PDB entry 8I9Z | electron microscopy, 2.70 A resolution | chains C1 and LP of the 60 polymer chains in the assembly

== Chain C1 ==
Molecule: 3341-nt RNA strand
From: Chaetomium thermophilum
Sequence (3341 nucleotides; numbered 1 to 3341; the number before each row is that of its first residue):
     1 GGUUGACCUC GGAUCAGGUA GGAGGACCCG CUGAACUUAA GCAUAUCAAU AAGCGGAGGA
    61 AAAGAAACCA ACAGGGAUUG CCCUAGUAAC GGCGAGUGAA GCGGCAACAG CUCAAAUUUG
   121 AAAGCUGGCU UCGGCCCGCG UUGUAAUUUG GAGAGGAUGC UUUGGGCGAG GCUCCUUCUG
   181 AGUUCCCUGG AACGGGACGC CACAGAGGGU GAGAGCCCCG UAUAGUUGGA AGCCAAGCCU
   241 GUGUAAAGCU CCUUCGACGA GUCGAGUAGU UUGGGAAUGC UGCUCAAAAU GGGAGGUAAA
   301 UUUCUUCUAA AGCUAAAUAC CGGCCAGAGA CCGAUAGCGC ACAAGUAGAG UGAUCGAAAG
   361 AUGAAAAGCA CUUUGAAAAG AGGGUUAAAU AGCACGUGAA AUUGUUGAAA GGGAAGCGCU
   421 UGUGACCAGA CUUGCGCCCG GCGGAUCAUC CGGUGUUCUC ACCGGUGCAC UCCGCCGGGC
   481 UCAGGCCAGC AUCGGUUCUG GCGGGGGGAU AAAGGCCCAG GGAAUGUGGC UCCUCCGGGA
   541 GUGUUAUAGC CCUGGGUGUA AUACCCUCGC CGGGACCGAG GACCGCGCUC UGCAAGGAUG
   601 CUGGCGUAAU GGUCACCAGC GACCCGUCUU GAAACACGGA CCAAGGAGUC AAGGUUUUGC
   661 GCGAGUGUUU GGGUGUAAAA CCCGCACGCG UAAUGAAAGU GAACGUAGGU GAGAGCUUCG
   721 GCGCAUCAUC GACCGAUCCU GAUGUAUUCG GAUGGAUUUG AGUAGGAGCG UUAAGCCUUG
   781 GACCCGAAAG AUGGUGAACU AUGCUUGGAU AGGGUGAAGC CAGAGGAAAC UCUGGUGGAG
   841 GCUCGCAGCG GUUCUGACGU GCAAAUCGAU CGUCAAAUCU GAGCAUGGGG GCGAAAGACU
   901 AAUCGAACCA UCUAGUAGCU GGUUACCGCC GAAGUUUCCC UCAGGAUAGC AGUGUCGACC
   961 UUCAGUUUUA UGAGGUAAAG CGAAUGAUUA GGGACUCGGG GGCGAUUUUU AGCCUUCAUC
  1021 CAUUCUCAAA CUUUAAAUAU GUAAGAAGCC CUUGUUACUU AACUGAACGU GGGCAUUCGA
  1081 AUGUAUCGAC ACUAGUGGGC CAUUUUUGGU AAGCAGAACU GGCGAUGCGG GAUGAACCGA
  1141 ACGCGGGGUU AAGGUGCCGG AGUGGACGCU CAUCAGACAC CACAAAAGGC GUUAGUACAU
  1201 CUUGACAGCA GGACGGUGGC CAUGGAAGUC GGAAUCCGCU AAGGACUGUG UAACAACUCA
  1261 CCUGCCGAAU GUACUAGCCC UGAAAAUGGA UGGCGCUCAA GCGUCCCACC CAUACCCCGC
  1321 CCUCAGGGUA GAAACGAUGC CCUGAGGAGU AGGCGGCCGU GGAGGUCAGU GACGAAGCCU
  1381 AGGGCGUGAG CCCGGGUCGA ACGGCCUCUA GUGCAGAUCU UGGUGGUAGU AGCAAAUACU
  1441 UCAAUGAGAA CUUGAAGGAC CGAAGUGGGG AAAGGUUCCA UGUGAACAGC GGUUGGACAU
  1501 GGGUUAGUCG AUCCUAAGCC AUAGGGAAGU UCCGUUUCAA AGGGGCACUC GUGCCCCGUG
  1561 UGGCGAAAGG GAAGCCGGUU AAUAUUCCGG CACCUGGAUG UGGGUUUUGC GCGGCAACGC
  1621 AACUGAACGC GGAGACGACG GCGGGGGCCC CGGGCAGAGU UCUCUUUUCU UCUUAACGGU
  1681 CUAUCACCCU GGAAACAGUU UGUCUGGAGA UAGGGUUUAA UGGCCGGAAG AGCCCGACAC
  1741 UUCUGUCGGG UCCGGUGCGC UCUCGACGUC CCUUGAAAAU CCGCGGGAGG GAAUAAUUCU
  1801 CACGCCAGGU CGUACUCAUA ACCGCAGCAG GUCCCCAAGG UGAACAGCCU CUGGUUGAUA
  1861 GAACAAUGUA GAUAAGGGAA GUCGGCAAAA UAGAUCCGUA ACUUCGGGAA AAGGAUUGGC
  1921 UCUAAGGGUU GGGCACGUUG GGCUUUGGGC GGACGCCCUG GGAGCAGAGG GCCUCUAGCC
  1981 GGGCAACCGG CCGGCGGCCC UCAGCACCCG GGGUUGAAGC CCUUAGCAGG CUUCGGCCGU
  2041 CCGGCGUGCG GUUAACAACC AACUUAGAAC UGGUACGGAC AGGGGGAAUC UGACUGUCUA
  2101 AUUAAAACAU AGCAUUGCGA UGGCCAGAAA GUGGUGUUGA CGCAAUGUGA UUUCUGCCCA
  2161 GUGCUCUGAA UGUCAAAGUG AAGAAAUUCA ACCAAGCGCG GGUAAACGGC GGGAGUAACU
  2221 AUGACUCUCU UAAGGUAGCC AAAUGCCUCG UCAUCUAAUU AGUGACGCGC AUGAAUGGAU
  2281 UAACGAGAUU CCCACUGUCC CUAUCUACUA UCUAGCGAAA CCACAGCCAA GGGAACGGGC
  2341 UUGGCAAAAU CAGCGGGGAA AGAAGACCCU GUUGAGCUUG ACUCUAGUUU GACAUUGUGA
  2401 AAAGACAUAG GAGGUGUAGA AUAGGUGGGA GCUUCGGCGC CAGUGAAAUA CCACUACUCC
  2461 UAUUGUUUUU UUACUUAUUC AAUGAAGCGG GGCUGGACUU GCGUCCAACU UCUGGAGUUA
  2521 AGGUCCUUCG CGGGCCGACC CGGGUUGAAG ACAUUGUCAG GUGGGGAGUU UGGCUGGGGC
  2581 GGCACAUCUG UUAAACCAUA ACGCAGGUGU CCUAAGGGGG GCUCAUGGAG AACAGAAAUC
  2641 UCCAGUAGAA CAAAAGGGUA AAAGUCCCCU UGAUUUUGAU UUUCAGUGUG AAUACAAACC
  2701 AUGAAAGUGU GGCCUAUCGA UCCUUUAGUC CCUCGAAAUU UGAGGCUAGA GGUGCCAGAA
  2761 AAGUUACCAC AGGGAUAACU GGCUUGUGGC GGCCAAGCGU UCAUAGCGAC GUCGCUUUUU
  2821 GAUCCUUCGA UGUCGGCUCU UCCUAUCAUA CCGAAGCAGA AUUCGGUAAG CGUUGGAUUG
  2881 UUCACCCACU AAUAGGGAAC GUGAGCUGGG UUUAGACCGU CGUGAGACAG GUUAGUUUUA
  2941 CCCUACUGAU GAACUCGUCG CAAUGGUAAU UCAGCUUAGU ACGAGAGGAA CCGCUGAUUC
  3001 AGAUAAUUGG UUUUUGCGGU UGUCCGACCG GGCAGUGCCG CGAAGCUACC AUCUGCUGGA
  3061 UAAUGGCUGA ACGCCUCUAA GUCAGAAUCC AUGCCAGAAC GCGACGAUAC UACCCGCACG
  3121 UUGUAGACGU AUAAGAAUAG GCUCCGGCCU CGUAUCCUAG CAGGCGAUUC CUCCGCCGGC
  3181 CUCGAAGUGG CCGUCGGUAA UUCGCGUAUU GCAAUUUAGA CACGCGCGGG AUCAAAUCCU
  3241 UUGCAGACGA CUUAGAUGUG CGAAAGGGUC CUGUAAGCAG UAGAGUAGCC UUGUUGUUAC
  3301 GAUCUGCUGA GGGUAAGCCC UCCUUCGCCU AGAUUUCCCA G
Disordered / not traced: 1-2, 693-706, 847-854, 865-867, 901-905, 987-1028, 1887-1894, 1914-1917, 2028-2040, 2082-2292, 2485-2545, 2571-2721, 2753-2756, 2817-2828, 2899-2900, 2909-2914, 2937-2940, 3338-3341

== Chain LP ==
Name: 60S ribosomal protein l17-like protein
From: Chaetomium thermophilum
UniProt: G0SGY1 (G0SGY1_CHATD); numbering as in UniProt (aligned over 1-187)
Amino-acid sequence (187 residues; numbered 1 to 187; the number before each row is that of its first residue):
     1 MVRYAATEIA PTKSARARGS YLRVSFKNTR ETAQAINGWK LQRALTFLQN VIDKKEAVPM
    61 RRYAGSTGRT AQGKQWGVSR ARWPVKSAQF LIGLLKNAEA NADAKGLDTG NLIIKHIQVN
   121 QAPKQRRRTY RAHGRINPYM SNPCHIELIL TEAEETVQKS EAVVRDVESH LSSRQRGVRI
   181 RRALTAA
Disordered / not traced: 1-2, 155-168, 186-187

== Interface between chain C1 and chain LP ==
Pairs across the interface - 137 pairs, chain C1 then chain LP:
  U374(C1) with Asn97(LP), hydrogen bond to the base; Ala100(LP), sugar contact
  G380(C1) with Tyr4(LP), phosphate contact; Ala17(LP), sugar contact; Arg18(LP), sugar contact; Asn97(LP), hydrogen bond to the sugar; Asn101(LP), hydrogen bond to the base
  A381(C1) with Tyr4(LP), hydrogen bond to the phosphate; Arg16(LP), sugar contact; Arg18(LP), phosphate contact; Asn101(LP), hydrogen bond to the sugar
  G382(C1) with Pro11(LP), phosphate contact; Arg16(LP), phosphate contact; Lys105(LP), hydrogen bond to the phosphate
  U390(C1) with Arg3(LP), sugar contact
  A394(C1) with Tyr21(LP), stacking on the base
  U403(C1) with Phe26(LP), sugar contact; Tyr63(LP), phosphate contact; Asn120(LP), base contact; Gln121(LP), sugar contact
  G404(C1) with Phe26(LP), sugar contact; Arg30(LP), phosphate contact; Arg62(LP), salt bridge to the phosphate; Tyr63(LP), hydrogen bond to the phosphate; Gln118(LP), hydrogen bond to the base; Val119(LP), hydrogen bond to the sugar; Asn120(LP), sugar contact
  U405(C1) with Arg30(LP), salt bridge to the phosphate; Gln34(LP), hydrogen bond to the phosphate; Asn37(LP), phosphate contact; Arg62(LP), salt bridge to the phosphate; His116(LP), hydrogen bond to the sugar; Ile117(LP), sugar contact
  U406(C1) with Asn37(LP), phosphate contact
  G604(C1) with Ser172(LP), sugar contact; Ser173(LP), sugar contact; Arg174(LP), hydrogen bond to the sugar
  C605(C1) with Leu171(LP), phosphate contact; Ser172(LP), phosphate contact; Ser173(LP), phosphate contact; Arg176(LP), salt bridge to the phosphate
  G606(C1) with His170(LP), salt bridge to the phosphate
  U607(C1) with His170(LP), sugar contact
  U1424(C1) with Arg126(LP), salt bridge to the phosphate
  G1425(C1) with Gln121(LP), phosphate contact; Lys124(LP), salt bridge to the phosphate
  A1428(C1) with Lys27(LP), phosphate contact
  G1429(C1) with Ser25(LP), base contact; Lys27(LP), salt bridge to the phosphate; Asn28(LP), base contact; Tyr63(LP), sugar contact; Ala64(LP), phosphate contact; Gly65(LP), hydrogen bond to the phosphate; Asn142(LP), hydrogen bond to the base
  U1430(C1) with Gly65(LP), sugar contact; Ser66(LP), phosphate contact; Thr67(LP), phosphate contact; Arg82(LP), salt bridge to the phosphate
  A1486(C1) with Arg23(LP), salt bridge to the phosphate
  C1487(C1) with Arg23(LP), salt bridge to the phosphate; Arg127(LP), phosphate contact
  A1488(C1) with Arg127(LP), salt bridge to the phosphate
  C1825(C1) with Arg128(LP), base contact; Tyr130(LP), sugar contact; Gly134(LP), base contact
  A1826(C1) with Tyr130(LP), stacking on the base
  C2312(C1) with Gly68(LP), phosphate contact
  U2313(C1) with Lys54(LP), sugar contact; Thr67(LP), phosphate contact; Gly68(LP), hydrogen bond to the phosphate; Arg82(LP), salt bridge to the phosphate; Trp83(LP), phosphate contact
  A2314(C1) with Lys54(LP), hydrogen bond to the sugar; Arg82(LP), salt bridge to the phosphate; Trp83(LP), hydrogen bond to the phosphate; Val85(LP), phosphate contact
  G2315(C1) with Pro84(LP), phosphate contact; Val85(LP), hydrogen bond to the phosphate; Lys86(LP), hydrogen bond to the phosphate
  C2316(C1) with Lys86(LP), salt bridge to the phosphate; Arg127(LP), sugar contact
  G2317(C1) with Arg127(LP), salt bridge to the phosphate; Tyr139(LP), sugar contact; Met140(LP), phosphate contact; Ser141(LP), hydrogen bond to the phosphate
  A2318(C1) with Arg131(LP), base contact; Asn137(LP), sugar contact; Pro138(LP), sugar contact; Tyr139(LP), phosphate contact; Met140(LP), hydrogen bond to the phosphate
  A2319(C1) with Arg135(LP), hydrogen bond to the phosphate; Pro138(LP), phosphate contact
  A2320(C1) with Arg135(LP), salt bridge to the phosphate
  A2349(C1) with Arg80(LP), sugar contact
  U2350(C1) with Arg69(LP), base contact; Arg80(LP), hydrogen bond to the phosphate
  C2351(C1) with Ala64(LP), phosphate contact; Ser66(LP), hydrogen bond to the phosphate; Thr67(LP), sugar contact; Arg69(LP), sugar contact; Arg80(LP), salt bridge to the phosphate
  A2352(C1) with Ser66(LP), phosphate contact
  A2949(C1) with Arg69(LP), hydrogen bond to the base
  U2950(C1) with Arg69(LP), sugar contact; Ser79(LP), sugar contact
  A2952(C1) with Gly77(LP), sugar contact
  C3161(C1) with Arg181(LP), hydrogen bond to the sugar; Thr185(LP), base contact
  A3162(C1) with Arg181(LP), salt bridge to the phosphate; Arg182(LP), sugar contact
  U3210(C1) with Ser173(LP), sugar contact; Arg174(LP), sugar contact; Gly177(LP), base contact; Val178(LP), base contact; Arg181(LP), hydrogen bond to the base
  G3211(C1) with Ser173(LP), hydrogen bond to the phosphate
  A3214(C1) with Arg174(LP), hydrogen bond to the base
  U3217(C1) with Gln175(LP), base contact; Arg179(LP), hydrogen bond to the base
  A3218(C1) with Arg182(LP), hydrogen bond to the base
  U3237(C1) with Lys74(LP), hydrogen bond to the phosphate
  C3238(C1) with Lys55(LP), sugar contact; Ala71(LP), sugar contact; Gln72(LP), phosphate contact; Lys74(LP), salt bridge to the phosphate
  C3239(C1) with Gln72(LP), hydrogen bond to the phosphate
  C3248(C1) with Arg69(LP), hydrogen bond to the sugar
  G3249(C1) with Arg69(LP), sugar contact; Thr70(LP), phosphate contact; Ala71(LP), phosphate contact; Ser79(LP), hydrogen bond to the sugar
  A3250(C1) with Ala71(LP), phosphate contact; Lys74(LP), salt bridge to the phosphate
  A3333(C1) with Arg43(LP), sugar contact; Glu56(LP), sugar contact
  U3334(C1) with Arg43(LP), sugar contact; Gln75(LP), hydrogen bond to the sugar
Other interface residues (no listed pair), chain C1 (60 interface residues in all): U373, G603, A608, C1490, A3247
Other interface residues (no listed pair), chain LP (81 interface residues in all): Ala5, Lys96, Ala104, Ile136

== Overview ==
60 residues of chain C1 face 81 of chain LP across their interface, with 36 hydrogen bonds, 21 salt bridges
and 2 aromatic stacking contacts. Polar pairs include U374(C1)-Asn97(LP), G380(C1)-Asn101(LP) and
G404(C1)-Gln118(LP).
Chain C1 is a 3341-nt RNA strand and chain LP is 60S ribosomal protein l17-like protein, both from Chaetomium
thermophilum; the structure, Cryo-EM structure of a Chaetomium thermophilum pre-60S ribosomal subunit - State
Spb4, was determined by electron microscopy (same publication as 8I9P, 8I9T, 8I9V, 8I9W, 8I9X, 8I9Y and 8IA0).
